7M7I - chains B and F of the 6 polymer chains in the assembly; structure by electron microscopy, 3.40 A resolution.

== Chain B ==
Name: EryAI
From: Saccharopolyspora erythraea
UniProt: Q5UNP6 (Q5UNP6_SACER); the construct has insertions or renumbered stretches relative to UniProt, so the offset changes along the chain: 32-1485 = UniProt 557-2010; 1491-1573 = UniProt 3463-3545
Sequence (1593 residues; each row starts with the number of its first residue):
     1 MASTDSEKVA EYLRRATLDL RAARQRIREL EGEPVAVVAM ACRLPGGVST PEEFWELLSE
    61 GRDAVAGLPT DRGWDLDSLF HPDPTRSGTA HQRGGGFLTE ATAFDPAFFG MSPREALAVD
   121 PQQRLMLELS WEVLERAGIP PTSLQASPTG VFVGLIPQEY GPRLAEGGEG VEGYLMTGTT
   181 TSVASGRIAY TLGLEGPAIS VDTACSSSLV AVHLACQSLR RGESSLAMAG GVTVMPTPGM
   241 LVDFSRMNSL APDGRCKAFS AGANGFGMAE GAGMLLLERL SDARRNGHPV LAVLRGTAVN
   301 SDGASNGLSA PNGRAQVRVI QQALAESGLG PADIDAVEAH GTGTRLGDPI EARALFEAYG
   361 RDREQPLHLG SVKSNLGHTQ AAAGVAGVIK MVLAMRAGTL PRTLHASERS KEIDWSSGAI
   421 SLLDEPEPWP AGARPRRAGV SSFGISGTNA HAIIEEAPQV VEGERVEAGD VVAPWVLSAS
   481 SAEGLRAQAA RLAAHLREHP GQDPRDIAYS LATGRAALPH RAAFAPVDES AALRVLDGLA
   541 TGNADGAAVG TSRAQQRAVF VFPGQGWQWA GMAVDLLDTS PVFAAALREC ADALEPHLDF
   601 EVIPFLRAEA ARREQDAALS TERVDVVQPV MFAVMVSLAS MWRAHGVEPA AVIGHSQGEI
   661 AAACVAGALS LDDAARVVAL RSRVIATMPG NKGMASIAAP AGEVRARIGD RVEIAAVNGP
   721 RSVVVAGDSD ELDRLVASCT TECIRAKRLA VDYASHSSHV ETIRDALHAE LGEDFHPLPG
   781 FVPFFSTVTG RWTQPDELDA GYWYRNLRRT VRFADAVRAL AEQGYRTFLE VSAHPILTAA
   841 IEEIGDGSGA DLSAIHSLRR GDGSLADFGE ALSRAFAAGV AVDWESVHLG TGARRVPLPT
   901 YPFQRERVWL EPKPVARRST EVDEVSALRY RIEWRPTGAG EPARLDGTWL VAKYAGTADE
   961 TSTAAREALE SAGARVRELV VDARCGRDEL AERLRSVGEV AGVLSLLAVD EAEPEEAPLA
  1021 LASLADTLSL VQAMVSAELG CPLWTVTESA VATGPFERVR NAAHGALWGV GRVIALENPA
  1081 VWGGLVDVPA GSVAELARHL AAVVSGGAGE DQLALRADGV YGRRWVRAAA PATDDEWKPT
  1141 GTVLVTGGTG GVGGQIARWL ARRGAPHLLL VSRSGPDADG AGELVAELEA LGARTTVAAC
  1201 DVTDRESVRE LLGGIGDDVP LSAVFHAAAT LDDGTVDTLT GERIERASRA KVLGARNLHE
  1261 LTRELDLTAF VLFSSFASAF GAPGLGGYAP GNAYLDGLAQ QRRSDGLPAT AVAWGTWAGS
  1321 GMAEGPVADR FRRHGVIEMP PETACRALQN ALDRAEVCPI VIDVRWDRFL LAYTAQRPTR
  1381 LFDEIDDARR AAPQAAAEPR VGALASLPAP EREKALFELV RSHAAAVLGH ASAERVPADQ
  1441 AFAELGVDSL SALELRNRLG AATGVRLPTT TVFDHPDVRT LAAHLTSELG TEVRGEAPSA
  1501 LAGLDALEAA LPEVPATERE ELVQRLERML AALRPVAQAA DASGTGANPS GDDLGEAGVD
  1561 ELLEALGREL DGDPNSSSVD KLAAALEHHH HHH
Not modelled in the structure: 913-1403, 1491-1593
Sequence notes: expression tag (1-31, 1574-1593); linker (1486-1490)
Covalently attached groups: compound PN7 linked to Ser1449

== Chain F ==
Name: 1B2 (heavy chain)
From: Homo sapiens
Sequence (236 residues; each row starts with the number of its first residue):
     1 LFAIPLVVPF YSHSALDVVM TQSPLSLPVT PGEPASISCR SSQSLLHSNG YNYLDWYLQK
    61 PGQSPQLLIY LGSNRASGVP DRFSGSGSGT DFTLKISRVE AEDVGVYYCM QSLQTPRLTF
   121 GPGTKVDIKR TVAAPSVFIF PPSDEQLKSG TASVVCLLNN FYPRGAKVQW KVDNALQSGN
   181 SQESVTEQDS KDSTYSLSST LTLSKADYEK HKVYACEVTH QGLSSPVTKS FNRGEC
Not modelled in the structure: 1-16, 173-177, 211-214, 232-236
Disulfide bonds: Cys39-Cys109, Cys156-Cys216

== How chain B and chain F interact ==
Contacting residue pairs - 16 pairs, chain B then chain F:
  Asp5(B) - His47(F)  salt bridge
  Asp5(B) - Tyr53(F)
  Lys8(B) - Ser112(F)  hydrogen bond (side chain-backbone)
  Lys8(B) - Leu113(F)  hydrogen bond (side chain-backbone)
  Tyr12(B) - Asp55(F)  hydrogen bond
  Tyr12(B) - Tyr70(F)  hydrophobic
  Tyr12(B) - Leu71(F)  hydrophobic
  Tyr12(B) - Ser112(F)  hydrogen bond
  Arg15(B) - Tyr70(F)  hydrogen bond (backbone-side chain)
  Arg15(B) - Ser77(F)
  Ala16(B) - Tyr70(F)  hydrogen bond (backbone-side chain)
  Asp19(B) - Tyr70(F)  hydrogen bond
  Asp19(B) - Arg75(F)
  Asp19(B) - Ala76(F)
  Asp19(B) - Ser77(F)  hydrogen bond (side chain-backbone)
  Ala22(B) - Ser77(F)
Interface residues without a listed pair, chain B (10 interface residues in all): Met1, Ala2, Val9
Interface residues without a listed pair, chain F (12 interface residues in all): Leu54, Thr115

== Summary ==
The interface between chain B and chain F involves 10 residues on one side and 12 on the other; the contacts
include 8 hydrogen bonds and 1 salt bridge. Polar contacts include Asp5(B)-His47(F), Lys8(B)-Ser112(F) and
Lys8(B)-Leu113(F). Covalently linked compound PN7: at Ser1449(B).
Here chain B is EryAI (Saccharopolyspora erythraea) and chain F is 1B2 (heavy chain) (Homo sapiens). Entry
7M7I (6-Deoxyerythronolide B synthase (DEBS) module 1 in complex with antibody fragment 1B2 (TE-free)) was
determined by electron microscopy together with 7M7E, 7M7F, 7M7G, 7M7H and 7M7J from the same study.
